Entry 2BQ5 (X-ray diffraction, 2.91 A resolution); this record covers chains B and R of the 5 polymer chains in the assembly.

== Chain B ==
Protein: Coat protein
Source organism: Bacteriophage MS2
UniProt: P03612 (COAT_BPMS2); numbering as in UniProt (aligned over 1-129)
Amino-acid sequence (129 residues; row label = number of the first residue in the row):
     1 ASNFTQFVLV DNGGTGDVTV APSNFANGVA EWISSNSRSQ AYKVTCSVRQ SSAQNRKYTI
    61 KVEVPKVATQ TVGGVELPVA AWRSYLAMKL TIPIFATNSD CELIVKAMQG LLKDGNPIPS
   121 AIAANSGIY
Sequence notes: engineered mutation Ala87 (Asn in P03612), Lys89 (Glu in P03612)

== Chain R ==
Molecule: 19-nt RNA strand
Sequence (19 nucleotides; row label = number of the first residue in the row):
     1 ACAUGAGGAU UACCCAUGU

== Chain B / chain R interface ==
Contacting residue pairs (20; chain B residue first):
  Val29(B) - A6(R)  base contact
  Thr45(B) - A6(R)  hydrogen bond to the base
  Ser47(B) - A6(R)  hydrogen bond to the base
  Arg49(B) - A6(R)  sugar contact
  Arg49(B) - G7(R)  salt bridge to the phosphate
  Arg49(B) - G8(R)  salt bridge to the phosphate
  Ser51(B) - G8(R)  phosphate contact
  Ser51(B) - A9(R)  hydrogen bond to the phosphate
  Ser52(B) - G8(R)  phosphate contact
  Ser52(B) - A9(R)  hydrogen bond to the phosphate
  Asn55(B) - A9(R)  hydrogen bond to the phosphate
  Asn55(B) - U10(R)  phosphate contact
  Lys57(B) - G8(R)  phosphate contact
  Lys57(B) - A9(R)  salt bridge to the phosphate
  Thr59(B) - A6(R)  base contact
  Lys61(B) - G5(R)  salt bridge to the phosphate
  Lys61(B) - A6(R)  salt bridge to the phosphate
  Lys89(B) - A6(R)  salt bridge to the phosphate
  Lys89(B) - G8(R)  salt bridge to the phosphate
  Thr91(B) - U11(R)  base contact
Interface residues without a listed pair, chain B (13 interface residues in all): Cys46

== Summary ==
The interface between chain B and chain R involves 13 residues on one side and 7 on the other, with 5 hydrogen
bonds and 7 salt bridges. Among the polar pairs are Thr45(B)-A6(R), Ser47(B)-A6(R) and Ser51(B)-A9(R).
Here chain B is Coat protein (Bacteriophage MS2) and chain R is a 19-nt RNA strand. Entry 2BQ5 (MS2 (N87AE89K
mutant) - RNA hairpin complex) was determined by X-ray diffraction (same publication as 1ZSE, 2B2D, 2B2E,
2B2G, 2BNY and 2BS1).
